6MPH - chains A and Z of the 24 polymer chains in the assembly; structure by electron microscopy, 3.80 A resolution.

Chain A:
Protein: Envelope glycoprotein gp120
From: Human immunodeficiency virus 1
UniProtKB: Q2N0S6 (Q2N0S6_9HIV1); the construct lacks a stretch of the UniProt sequence and is renumbered around it, so the offset changes along the chain: 31-141 = UniProt 30-140; 150-185 = UniProt 141-176; 187-309 = UniProt 186-308; 312-321 = UniProt 309-318; 2 more segments
Sequence (473 residues; row label = number of the first residue in the row; note: 12 numbers in that range are skipped by the numbering (no residue carries them; nothing is unmodelled there); a row labelled like 185A-185I holds insertion residues (185A, then the next letters in order)):
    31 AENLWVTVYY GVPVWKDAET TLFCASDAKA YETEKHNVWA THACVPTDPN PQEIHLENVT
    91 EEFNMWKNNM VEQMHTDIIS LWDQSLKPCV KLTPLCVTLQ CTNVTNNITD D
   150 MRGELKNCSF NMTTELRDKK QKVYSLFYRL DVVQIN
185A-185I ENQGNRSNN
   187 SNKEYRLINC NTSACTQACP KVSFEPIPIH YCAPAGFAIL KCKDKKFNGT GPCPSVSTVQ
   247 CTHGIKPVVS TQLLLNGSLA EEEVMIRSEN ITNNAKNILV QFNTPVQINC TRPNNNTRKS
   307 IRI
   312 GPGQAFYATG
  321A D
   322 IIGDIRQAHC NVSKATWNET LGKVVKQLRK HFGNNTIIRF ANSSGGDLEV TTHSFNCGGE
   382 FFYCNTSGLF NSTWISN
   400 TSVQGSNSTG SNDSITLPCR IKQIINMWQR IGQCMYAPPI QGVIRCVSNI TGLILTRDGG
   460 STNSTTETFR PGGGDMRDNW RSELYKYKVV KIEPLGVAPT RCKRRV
Disordered / not traced: 185A-185I, 400-410
Disulfide bonds: Cys-54/Cys-74, Cys-119/Cys-205, Cys-126/Cys-196, Cys-131/Cys-157, Cys-201/Cys-433, Cys-218/Cys-247, Cys-228/Cys-239, Cys-296/Cys-331, Cys-378/Cys-445, Cys-385/Cys-418
Covalently attached groups: N-acetylglucosamine (NAG) linked to Asn-88, Asn-160, Asn-295, Asn-339, Asn-363, Asn-386, Asn-392; glycan linked to Asn-332
Construct notes: conflict Cys-201 (Ile200 in Q2N0S6), Asn-332 (Thr330 in Q2N0S6), Cys-433 (Ala430 in Q2N0S6), Cys-501 (Ala498 in Q2N0S6)

Chain Z:
Protein: PGT122 Light Chain
From: Homo sapiens
Sequence (107 residues; row label = number of the first residue in the row; a row labelled like 67A-67C holds insertion residues (67A, then the next letters in order)):
     7 APTFVSVAPG QTARITCGEE SLGSRSVIWY QQRPGQAPSL IIYNNNDRPS GIPDRFSGSP
    67 G
67A-67C STF
    68 GTTATLTITS VEAGDEADYY CHIWDSRR
95A-95C PTN
    96 WVFGEGTTLI VL
Disordered / not traced: 7-10
Disulfide bonds: Cys-23/Cys-88

Chain A / chain Z interface:
Residue-residue contacts - 17 pairs, chain A then chain Z:
  Thr-135(A) / Arg-94(Z)
  Asn-136(A) / Ser-93(Z)
  Asn-136(A) / Arg-94(Z)
  Asn-137(A) / Arg-94(Z)  hydrogen bond (backbone-backbone)
  Asn-137(A) / Arg-95(Z)  hydrogen bond (side chain-backbone)
  Asn-137(A) / Pro-95A(Z)
  Asn-137(A) / Thr-95B(Z)
  Asp-321A(A) / Arg-94(Z)  salt bridge
  Ile-322(A) / Arg-94(Z)  hydrogen bond (backbone-side chain)
  Gly-324(A) / Leu-28(Z)
  Gly-324(A) / Gly-29(Z)
  Gly-324(A) / Phe-67C(Z)
  Gly-324(A) / Arg-94(Z)  hydrogen bond (backbone-side chain)
  Asp-325(A) / Gly-29(Z)
  Asp-325(A) / Ser-30(Z)  hydrogen bond (side chain-backbone)
  Asp-325(A) / Ser-93(Z)  hydrogen bond
  Ile-326(A) / Arg-94(Z)
Also at the interface, not in a pair above, chain A (9 interface residues in all): Ile-323

Summary:
The chain A/chain Z interface involves 9 residues from each chain, with 6 hydrogen bonds and 1 salt bridge.
Polar contacts include Asp-321A(A)/Arg-94(Z), Asn-137(A)/Arg-95(Z) and Ile-322(A)/Arg-94(Z).
N-acetylglucosamine is covalently linked to Asn-88(A), Asn-160(A), Asn-295(A), Asn-339(A), Asn-363(A) and
Asn-386(A) and 1 more.
Here chain A is Envelope glycoprotein gp120 (Human immunodeficiency virus 1) and chain Z is PGT122 Light Chain
(Homo sapiens). Entry 6MPH (Cryo-EM structure at 3.8 A resolution of HIV-1 fusion peptide-directed antibody,
DF1W-a.01, elicited by vaccination of ...) was determined by electron microscopy, deposited together with
6MQC, 6MQE, 6MQM, 6MQR, 6N16, 6N1V and 4 further entries.
